7MDL - chains A and E of the 3 polymer chains in the assembly; structure by X-ray diffraction, 2.32 A resolution.

# Chain A
Name: O-phosphoseryl-tRNA(Sec) selenium transferase
From: Homo sapiens
Notes: EC 2.9.1.2
UniProtKB: Q9HD40 (SPCS_HUMAN); residues 1-501 here = UniProt positions 1-501
Sequence (521 residues; row label = number of the first residue in the row; numbers below 1 keep their minus sign (Met-19 is residue -19)):
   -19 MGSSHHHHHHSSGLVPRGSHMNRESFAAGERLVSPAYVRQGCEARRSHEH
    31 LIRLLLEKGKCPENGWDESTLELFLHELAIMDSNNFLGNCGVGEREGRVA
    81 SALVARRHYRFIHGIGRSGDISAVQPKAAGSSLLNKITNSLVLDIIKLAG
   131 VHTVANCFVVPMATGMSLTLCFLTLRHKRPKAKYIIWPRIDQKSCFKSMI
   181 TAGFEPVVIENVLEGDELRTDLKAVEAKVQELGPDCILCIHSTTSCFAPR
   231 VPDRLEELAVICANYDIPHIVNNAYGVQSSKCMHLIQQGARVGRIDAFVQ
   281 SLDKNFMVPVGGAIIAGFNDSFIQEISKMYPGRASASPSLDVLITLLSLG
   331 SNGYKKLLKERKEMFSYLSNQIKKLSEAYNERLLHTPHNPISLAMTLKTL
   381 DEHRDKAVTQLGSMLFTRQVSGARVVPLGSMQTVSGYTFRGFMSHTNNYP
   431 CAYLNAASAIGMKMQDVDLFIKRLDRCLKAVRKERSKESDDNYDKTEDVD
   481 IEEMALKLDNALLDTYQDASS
Not modelled in the structure: -19 to 10, 467-475, 494-501
Differences from the reference sequence: initiating methionine (-19); expression tag (-18 to 0); engineered mutation Ala491 (Val in Q9HD40)
Covalent attachments: 4'-deoxypyridoxine phosphate (PLR) linked to Lys284
Residues lining bound ligands:
  - citrate anion (FLC): Arg75, Arg97, Ser98, Gly99, Gln105, Lys107, Lys173, Arg313
  - 4'-deoxypyridoxine phosphate (PLR; (5-hydroxy-4,6-dimethylpyridin-3-yl)methyl dihydrogen phosphate): Glu74, Arg75, Ser98, Ala143, Thr144, Gly145, Ile170, Gln172, Ser174, Cys175, Ser225, Asn252, Ala254, Tyr255, Pro311, Gly312, Arg313
What the authors report for this chain:
  - binding site for 4'-deoxypyridoxine phosphate: Lys284
  - binding site for the 90-nt RNA strand (chain E): Ser27, His30, Glu37, Ser393, Thr397, Arg398, Gln399
  - specificity-determining residues: Arg398
  - contacts within the chain: Arg398-Glu482 (hydrogen bond), Arg398-Asp489 (hydrogen bond)
  - conformationally variable residues (order/disorder transition): Arg11 to Gln20, Glu477 to Leu493
  - mutagenesis - S27A, H30A, E37L, S393A: unchanged binding to the 90-nt RNA strand (chain E)
  - mutagenesis - F396V, R398A, R398E: abolished catalytic activity
  - mutagenesis - S393A, T397V: decreased catalytic activity
  - mutagenesis - Q399A: unchanged catalytic activity
  - mutagenesis - R26A, K38M, R398A, Q399A: decreased binding to the 90-nt RNA strand (chain E)
  - mutagenesis - R33A, F396V, T397V: increased binding to the 90-nt RNA strand (chain E)
  - mutagenesis - R398E: abolished binding to the 90-nt RNA strand (chain E)

# Chain E
Molecule: 90-nt RNA strand
Sequence (90 nucleotides; row label = number of the first residue in the row; note: 3 numbers in that range are skipped by the numbering (no residue carries them; nothing is unmodelled there); a row labelled like 5A-5B holds insertion residues (5A, then the next letters in order)):
     1 GCCCG
 5A-5B GA
     6 UGAUCCUCAGU
    18 GGU
   20A C
    21 UGGGGUGCAGGCUUCAAACCUGUAGCU
47A-47L GUCUAGCGACAG
    48 A
    50 GUGGUUCAAUUCCAC
    66 CU
67A-67B UU
    68 CGGGCGCCA
Not modelled in the structure: 32-36, 76

# How chain A and chain E interact
Contacting residue pairs - 32 pairs, chain A then chain E:
  Glu23(A) with G1(E), sugar contact; C2(E), hydrogen bond to the sugar; G31(E), base contact
  Arg26(A) with C2(E), sugar contact; G31(E), hydrogen bond to the sugar
  Ser27(A) with G1(E), phosphate contact; C2(E), hydrogen bond to the phosphate
  His30(A) with U41(E), sugar contact; C66(E), salt bridge to the phosphate
  Arg33(A) with U41(E), hydrogen bond to the phosphate; G42(E), salt bridge to the phosphate; C64(E), hydrogen bond to the phosphate; C66(E), salt bridge to the phosphate
  Leu34(A) with C64(E), sugar contact
  Glu37(A) with C64(E), hydrogen bond to the sugar
  Lys38(A) with G50(E), base contact; U51(E), hydrogen bond to the base; A63(E), base contact; C64(E), hydrogen bond to the base
  Lys40(A) with U51(E), phosphate contact; G52(E), salt bridge to the phosphate
  His132(A) with G19(E), base contact
  Thr133(A) with C56(E), base contact
  Ser260(A) with U47B(E), hydrogen bond to the phosphate; C47C(E), hydrogen bond to the phosphate
  Lys261(A) with C47C(E), hydrogen bond to the phosphate; U47D(E), salt bridge to the phosphate
  His264(A) with U47B(E), hydrogen bond to the sugar
  Gln268(A) with C47J(E), hydrogen bond to the sugar
  Arg271(A) with C47J(E), phosphate contact; C56(E), salt bridge to the phosphate
  Lys342(A) with U47B(E), salt bridge to the phosphate
Other interface residues (no listed pair), chain A (18 interface residues in all): Gln267
Other interface residues (no listed pair), chain E (24 interface residues in all): C3, U20, U21, G30, C40, A47K, U55
From the paper, about this interface:
  - hot spots on chain A (mutagenesis) - R26A: decreased binding to the 90-nt RNA strand (chain E)
  - hot spots on chain A (mutagenesis) - R33A: increased binding to the 90-nt RNA strand (chain E)

# Overview
18 residues of chain A and 24 residues of chain E are in contact, with 13 hydrogen bonds and 7 salt bridges.
Polar pairs include Lys38(A)-U51(E), Lys38(A)-C64(E) and Glu23(A)-C2(E). From the paper: a binding site for
the 90-nt RNA strand (chain E) at Ser27(A), His30(A) and Glu37(A) among others; R26A, K38M and R398A of chain
A, among others, reduce binding to the 90-nt RNA strand (chain E); 12 substitutions were tested in all.
Here chain A is O-phosphoseryl-tRNA(Sec) selenium transferase (Homo sapiens) and chain E is a 90-nt RNA
strand. Entry 7MDL (High-resolution crystal structure of human SepSecS-tRNASec complex) was determined by
X-ray diffraction, deposited together with 8G9Z and 7L1T.
